Entry 4F75 (X-ray diffraction, 1.70 A resolution); this record covers chains A and B of the 4 polymer chains in the assembly.

== Chain A (and B) ==
Molecule: Protease
Source organism: HIV-1 M:B_ARV2/SF2
Notes: EC 3.4.23.16; chain B of this document is another copy of the same molecule, construct and numbering; everything in this record applies to it too
UniProt: P03369 (POL_HV1A2); residues 1-99 here correspond to UniProt positions 491-589 (UniProt number = residue number + 490)
Amino-acid sequence (99 residues; numbered 1 to 99; the number before each row is that of its first residue):
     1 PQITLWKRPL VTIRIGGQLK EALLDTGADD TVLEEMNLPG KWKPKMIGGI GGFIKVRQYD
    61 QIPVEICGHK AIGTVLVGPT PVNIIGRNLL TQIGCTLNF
Construct notes: engineered mutation Lys-7 (Gln497 in P03369)
Curated features (UniProtKB/Swiss-Prot):
  - region (Dimerization of protease): Pro-1 to Leu-5, Gly-49 to Lys-55, Asn-88 to Phe-99
  - active site: Asp-25 (For protease activity)
  - site: Phe-99 (Cleavage)

== How chain A and chain B interact ==
Residue-residue contacts (104; chain A residue first):
  Pro-1(A) / Leu-97(B)
  Pro-1(A) / Asn-98(B)
  Pro-1(A) / Phe-99(B)  hydrogen bond (backbone-backbone)
  Gln-2(A) / Thr-96(B)  hydrogen bond
  Gln-2(A) / Leu-97(B)
  Gln-2(A) / Asn-98(B)  hydrogen bond
  Ile-3(A) / Thr-96(B)
  Ile-3(A) / Leu-97(B)  hydrogen bond (backbone-backbone)
  Ile-3(A) / Phe-99(B)  hydrophobic
  Thr-4(A) / Thr-96(B)
  Leu-5(A) / Thr-26(B)
  Leu-5(A) / Arg-87(B)  hydrogen bond (backbone-side chain)
  Leu-5(A) / Leu-90(B)  hydrophobic
  Leu-5(A) / Thr-91(B)
  Leu-5(A) / Cys-95(B)
  Trp-6(A) / Arg-87(B)  hydrogen bond (backbone-side chain)
  Trp-6(A) / Thr-91(B)
  Lys-7(A) / Arg-87(B)
  Arg-8(A) / Asp-29(B)  salt bridge
  Arg-8(A) / Arg-87(B)
  Pro-9(A) / Thr-26(B)
  Pro-9(A) / Arg-87(B)
  Leu-23(A) / Gly-27(B)
  Leu-24(A) / Thr-26(B)  hydrogen bond (backbone-side chain)
  Leu-24(A) / Leu-97(B)  hydrophobic
  Leu-24(A) / Phe-99(B)  hydrophobic
  Asp-25(A) / Asp-25(B)
  Asp-25(A) / Thr-26(B)
  Asp-25(A) / Gly-27(B)  hydrogen bond (side chain-backbone)
  Thr-26(A) / Leu-5(B)
  Thr-26(A) / Pro-9(B)
  Thr-26(A) / Leu-24(B)  hydrogen bond (side chain-backbone)
  Thr-26(A) / Asp-25(B)
  Thr-26(A) / Thr-26(B)  hydrogen bond (backbone-side chain)
  Thr-26(A) / Leu-97(B)
  Gly-27(A) / Leu-23(B)
  Gly-27(A) / Asp-25(B)  hydrogen bond (backbone-side chain)
  Asp-29(A) / Arg-8(B)  salt bridge
  Gly-48(A) / Ile-50(B)
  Gly-49(A) / Ile-50(B)
  Ile-50(A) / Ile-47(B)  hydrophobic
  Ile-50(A) / Gly-48(B)
  Ile-50(A) / Gly-49(B)
  Ile-50(A) / Ile-50(B)  hydrogen bond (backbone-backbone)
  Ile-50(A) / Gly-51(B)  hydrogen bond (backbone-backbone)
  Ile-50(A) / Gly-52(B)
  Ile-50(A) / Ile-54(B)
  Ile-50(A) / Thr-80(B)
  Gly-51(A) / Ile-50(B)  hydrogen bond (backbone-backbone)
  Gly-51(A) / Gly-51(B)
  Gly-51(A) / Gly-52(B)
  Gly-51(A) / Ile-54(B)
  Gly-52(A) / Ile-50(B)
  Gly-52(A) / Gly-51(B)
  Ile-54(A) / Ile-50(B)
  Ile-54(A) / Gly-51(B)
  Cys-67(A) / Phe-99(B)  hydrophobic
  His-69(A) / Phe-99(B)
  Pro-79(A) / Ile-50(B)
  Thr-80(A) / Ile-50(B)
  Pro-81(A) / Gly-49(B)
  Pro-81(A) / Ile-50(B)
  Arg-87(A) / Leu-5(B)  hydrogen bond (side chain-backbone)
  Arg-87(A) / Trp-6(B)  hydrogen bond (side chain-backbone)
  Arg-87(A) / Lys-7(B)
  Arg-87(A) / Arg-8(B)
  Arg-87(A) / Pro-9(B)
  Leu-90(A) / Leu-5(B)  hydrophobic
  Thr-91(A) / Leu-5(B)
  Thr-91(A) / Trp-6(B)
  Ile-93(A) / Phe-99(B)
  Gly-94(A) / Asn-98(B)
  Gly-94(A) / Phe-99(B)
  Cys-95(A) / Leu-5(B)
  Cys-95(A) / Leu-97(B)  hydrophobic
  Cys-95(A) / Asn-98(B)
  Cys-95(A) / Phe-99(B)  hydrophobic
  Thr-96(A) / Gln-2(B)
  Thr-96(A) / Ile-3(B)
  Thr-96(A) / Thr-4(B)
  Thr-96(A) / Thr-96(B)
  Thr-96(A) / Leu-97(B)
  Thr-96(A) / Asn-98(B)  hydrogen bond (backbone-backbone)
  Leu-97(A) / Pro-1(B)
  Leu-97(A) / Gln-2(B)
  Leu-97(A) / Ile-3(B)  hydrogen bond (backbone-backbone)
  Leu-97(A) / Leu-24(B)  hydrophobic
  Leu-97(A) / Thr-26(B)
  Leu-97(A) / Cys-95(B)  hydrophobic
  Leu-97(A) / Thr-96(B)
  Leu-97(A) / Leu-97(B)  hydrophobic
  Asn-98(A) / Pro-1(B)
  Asn-98(A) / Gln-2(B)  hydrogen bond
  Asn-98(A) / Gly-94(B)
  Asn-98(A) / Cys-95(B)
  Asn-98(A) / Thr-96(B)  hydrogen bond (backbone-backbone)
  Asn-98(A) / Asn-98(B)  hydrogen bond
  Phe-99(A) / Pro-1(B)  hydrogen bond (backbone-backbone)
  Phe-99(A) / Ile-3(B)  hydrophobic
  Phe-99(A) / Cys-67(B)  hydrophobic
  Phe-99(A) / His-69(B)
  Phe-99(A) / Ile-93(B)
  Phe-99(A) / Gly-94(B)
  Phe-99(A) / Cys-95(B)  hydrophobic
Also at the interface, not in a pair above, chain A (41 interface residues in all): Val-32, Ile-47, Phe-53, Ile-66, Ile-84
Also at the interface, not in a pair above, chain B (41 interface residues in all): Val-32, Phe-53, Ile-66, Pro-79, Pro-81, Ile-84

== Summary ==
Chain A and chain B each contribute 41 residues to their interface, with 22 hydrogen bonds and 2 salt bridges.
Polar pairs include Arg-8(A)/Asp-29(B), Gln-2(A)/Thr-96(B) and Gln-2(A)/Asn-98(B). UniProt lists active-site
residue Asp-25(A) on chain A.
Chain A and chain B are both Protease (HIV-1 M:B_ARV2/SF2); the structure, Crystal Structure of active HIV-1
Protease in Complex with the N terminal product of the substrate ..., was determined by X-ray diffraction.
